4RO2 - chains A and B; structure by X-ray diffraction, 2.70 A resolution.

Chain A (and B):
Protein: Potassium channel protein
From: Bacillus cereus ATCC 14579
Notes: chain B of this document is another copy of the same molecule, construct and numbering; everything in this record applies to it too
UniProt: Q81HW2 (Q81HW2_BACCR); aligned to UniProt positions 20-109 over residues 20-109 (the alignment contains insertions or deletions, so no single offset holds)
Chain sequence (96 residues; row label = number of the first residue in the row):
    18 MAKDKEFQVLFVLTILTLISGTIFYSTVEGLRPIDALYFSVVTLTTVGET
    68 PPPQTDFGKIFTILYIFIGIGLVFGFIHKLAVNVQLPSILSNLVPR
Unresolved in the structure: 18-20, 113 (chain B: 18-21, 113)
Construct notes: expression tag (18-19, 110-113); engineered mutation Glu66 (Asp in Q81HW2), Thr67 (Gly in Q81HW2), Pro68 (Asn in Q81HW2), Pro69 (Phe in Q81HW2)
What the authors report for this chain:
  - conformationally variable residues: Val64

Interface between chain A and chain B:
Residue-residue contacts - 31 pairs, chain A then chain B:
  Phe56(A) - Glu66(B)
  Thr60(A) - Val64(B)
  Thr63(A) - Thr62(B)
  Thr63(A) - Thr63(B)  hydrogen bond
  Thr63(A) - Val64(B)
  Gly65(A) - Val64(B)  hydrogen bond (backbone-backbone)
  Gly65(A) - Gly65(B)
  Gly65(A) - Glu66(B)
  Thr67(A) - Glu66(B)
  Pro68(A) - Glu66(B)
  Pro69(A) - Tyr55(B)  hydrophobic
  Pro69(A) - Glu66(B)
  Pro70(A) - Tyr55(B)
  Pro70(A) - Glu66(B)
  Asp73(A) - Arg49(B)  salt bridge
  Asp73(A) - Ile51(B)
  Lys76(A) - Arg49(B)
  Lys76(A) - Asp52(B)  salt bridge
  Lys76(A) - Tyr55(B)
  Thr79(A) - Tyr55(B)
  Ile80(A) - Leu54(B)  hydrophobic
  Ile80(A) - Tyr55(B)  hydrophobic
  Ile83(A) - Val59(B)  hydrophobic
  Ile83(A) - Thr62(B)
  Ile83(A) - Val64(B)  hydrophobic
  Phe84(A) - Val58(B)  hydrophobic
  Phe84(A) - Phe93(B)  hydrophobic
  Phe84(A) - Ile94(B)  hydrophobic
  Phe84(A) - Leu97(B)
  Ile85(A) - Gln102(B)
  Ile87(A) - Ile94(B)  hydrophobic
Other interface residues (no listed pair), chain A (19 interface residues in all): Val26, Val64, Gly88
Other interface residues (no listed pair), chain B (21 interface residues in all): Thr31, Leu35, Val90, Ala98, Leu110

In short:
The interface between chain A and chain B involves 19 residues on one side and 21 on the other; the contacts
include 2 hydrogen bonds and 2 salt bridges. Polar pairs include Asp73(A)-Arg49(B), Lys76(A)-Asp52(B) and
Thr63(A)-Thr63(B). The paper reports conformational variability at Val64(A).
Both chains are Potassium channel protein (Bacillus cereus ATCC 14579). Entry 4RO2 (Crystal Structure of CNG
mimicking NaK-ETPP mutant cocrystallized with Methylammonium) was determined by X-ray diffraction, deposited
together with 4R50, 4R6Z, 4R7C, 4R8C and 4RAI.
